Entry 8XA0 (electron microscopy, 4.00 A resolution); this record covers chains G and R of the 13 polymer chains in the assembly.

== Chain G ==
Protein: Major capsid protein
Source organism: Human alphaherpesvirus 3
Reference sequence: Q6QCL5 (Q6QCL5_HHV3); residue numbers follow UniProt; this construct covers 25-1394
Amino-acid sequence (1370 residues; row label = number of the first residue in the row):
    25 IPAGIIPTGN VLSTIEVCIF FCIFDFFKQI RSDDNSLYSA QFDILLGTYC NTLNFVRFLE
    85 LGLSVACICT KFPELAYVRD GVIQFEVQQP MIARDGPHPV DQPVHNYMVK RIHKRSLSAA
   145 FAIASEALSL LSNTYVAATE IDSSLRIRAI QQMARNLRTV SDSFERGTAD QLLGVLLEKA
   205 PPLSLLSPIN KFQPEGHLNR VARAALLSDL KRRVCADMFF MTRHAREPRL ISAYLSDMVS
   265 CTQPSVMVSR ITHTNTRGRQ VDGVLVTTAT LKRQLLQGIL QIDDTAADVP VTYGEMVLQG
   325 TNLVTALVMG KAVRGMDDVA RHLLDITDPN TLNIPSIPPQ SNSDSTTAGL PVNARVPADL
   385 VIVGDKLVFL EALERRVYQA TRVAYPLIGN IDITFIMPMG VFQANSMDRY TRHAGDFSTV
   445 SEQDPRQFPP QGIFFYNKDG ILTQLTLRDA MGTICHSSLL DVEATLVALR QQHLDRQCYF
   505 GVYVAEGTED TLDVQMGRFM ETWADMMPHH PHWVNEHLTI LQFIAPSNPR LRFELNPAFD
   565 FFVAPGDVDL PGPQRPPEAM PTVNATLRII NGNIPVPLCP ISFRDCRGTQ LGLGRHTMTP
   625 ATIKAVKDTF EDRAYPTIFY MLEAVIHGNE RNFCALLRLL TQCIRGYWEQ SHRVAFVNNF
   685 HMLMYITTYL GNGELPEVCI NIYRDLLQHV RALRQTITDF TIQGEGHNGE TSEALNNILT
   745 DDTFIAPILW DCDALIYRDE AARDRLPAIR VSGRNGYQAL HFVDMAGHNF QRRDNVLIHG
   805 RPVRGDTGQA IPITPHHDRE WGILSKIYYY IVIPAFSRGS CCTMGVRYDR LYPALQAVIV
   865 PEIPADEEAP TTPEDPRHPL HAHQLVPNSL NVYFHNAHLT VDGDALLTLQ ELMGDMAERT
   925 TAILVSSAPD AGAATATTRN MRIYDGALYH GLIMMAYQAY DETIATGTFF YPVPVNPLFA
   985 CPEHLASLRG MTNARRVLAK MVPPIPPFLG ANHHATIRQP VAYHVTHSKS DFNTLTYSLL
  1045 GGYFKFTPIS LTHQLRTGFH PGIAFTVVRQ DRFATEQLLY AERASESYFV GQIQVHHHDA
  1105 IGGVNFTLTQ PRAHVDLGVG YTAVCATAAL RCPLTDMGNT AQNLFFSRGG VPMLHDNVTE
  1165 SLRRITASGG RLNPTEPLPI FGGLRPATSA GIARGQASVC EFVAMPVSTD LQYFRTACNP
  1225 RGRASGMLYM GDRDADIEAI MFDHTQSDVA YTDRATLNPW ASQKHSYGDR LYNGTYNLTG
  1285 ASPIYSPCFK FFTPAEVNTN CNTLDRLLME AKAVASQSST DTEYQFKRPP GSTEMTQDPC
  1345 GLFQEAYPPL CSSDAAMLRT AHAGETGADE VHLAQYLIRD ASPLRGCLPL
Unresolved in the structure: 46-80, 317-377, 1230-1348
Disulfide bonds: C846-C985
Differences from the reference sequence: conflict I43 (Ala in Q6QCL5), F44 (His in Q6QCL5), F45 (Arg in Q6QCL5), A161 (Asp in Q6QCL5), A162 (Gly in Q6QCL5), S185 (Leu in Q6QCL5), A814 (Gly in Q6QCL5)

== Chain R ==
Protein: Tri2A
Source organism: Human alphaherpesvirus 3
Amino-acid sequence (256 residues; numbered 3 to 315; 57 numbers in that range are skipped by the numbering (no residue carries them; nothing is unmodelled there); the number before each row is that of its first residue):
     3 AMPFEIEVLL PGELSPAETS ALQKCEGKII TFSTLRHRAS LVDIALSSYY INGAPPDTLS
    63 LLEAYRMRFA AVITRVIPGK LLAHAIGVGT PTPGLFIQNT SPVDLCNGDY ICLLPPVYGS
   123 ADSIRLDSVG LEIVFPLTIP QTLMREIIAK VVARAVEDL
   206 NLMFSINEGC LLILALIPRL LALLIPRLLA L
   244 VTREAAQLIH PEAPMLM
   267 LPIYETISSW ISTSSRLGDT LGTRAILRVC VFDGPSTVHP GDRTAVIQV

== How chain G and chain R interact ==
Residue-residue contacts (9):
  H137(G) with R40(R)
  K138(G) with R40(R)
  R139(G) with R40(R)
  H1100(G) with M4(R), hydrogen bond
  H1102(G) with A3(R)
  I1184(G) with L217(R), hydrophobic; S275(R)
  F1185(G) with E65(R); R282(R)
Interface residues without a listed pair, chain R (8 interface residues in all): E9

== In short ==
The interface between chain G and chain R involves 7 residues on one side and 8 on the other, with 1 hydrogen
bond. The hydrogen-bonded pair is H1100(G)-M4(R).
Here chain G is Major capsid protein and chain R is Tri2A, both from Human alphaherpesvirus 3. Entry 8XA0
(penton capsomer of the VZV C-capsid) was determined by electron microscopy together with 8X9W, 8X9X, 8X9Y,
8X9Z, 8XA1, 8XA2 and 8XA3 from the same study.
